2ZVA - chain A; structure by X-ray diffraction, 2.60 A resolution.

== Chain A ==
Protein: Tyrosine-protein kinase Lyn
Organism: Mus musculus
Notes: EC 2.7.10.2; fragment: Kinase Domain, residues 239-512
UniProt: P25911 (LYN_MOUSE); residues 239-512 here = UniProt positions 239-512
Chain sequence (279 residues; row label = number of the first residue in the row):
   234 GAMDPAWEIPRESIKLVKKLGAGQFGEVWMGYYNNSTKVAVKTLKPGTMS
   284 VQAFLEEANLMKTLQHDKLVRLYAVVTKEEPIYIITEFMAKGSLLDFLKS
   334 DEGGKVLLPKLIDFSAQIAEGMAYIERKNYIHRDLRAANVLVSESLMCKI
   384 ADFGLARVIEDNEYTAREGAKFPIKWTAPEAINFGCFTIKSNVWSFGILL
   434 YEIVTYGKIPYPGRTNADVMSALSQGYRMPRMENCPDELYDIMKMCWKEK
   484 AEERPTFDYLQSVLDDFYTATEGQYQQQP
Unresolved in the structure: 234-237, 394-397, 503-512
Sequence notes: expression tag (234-238)
Small-molecule neighbours: Dasatinib (1N1; N-(2-chloro-6-methylphenyl)-2-({6-[4-(2-hydroxyethyl)piperazin-1-yl]-2-methylpyrimidin-4-yl}amino)-1,3-thiazole-5-carboxamide): Leu253, Val261, Ala273, Val274, Lys275, Glu290, Met294, Val303, Ile317, Thr319, Glu320, Phe321, Met322, Ala323, Lys324, Gly325, Leu374, Ala384, Asp385
Curated features (UniProtKB/Swiss-Prot):
  - active site: Asp367 (Proton acceptor)
  - binding site (ATP): Leu253 to Val261, Lys275
  - modified residue (Phosphotyrosine): Tyr306, Tyr316, Tyr397, Tyr460, Tyr473, Tyr508
  - mutagenesis: Tyr508 (Y508F: Abolishes autoinhibition, leading to increased kinase activity and constitutive phosphorylation of LYN substrates)
From the paper describing this entry:
  - binding site for Dasatinib: Lys275, Glu290, Met294, Val303, Ile317, Thr319, Met322, Ala384

== In short ==
Chain A binds Dasatinib. Curated annotation (UniProt) lists active-site residue Asp367, 10 ATP-binding
residues and one mutagenesis site. The paper reports a binding site for Dasatinib at Lys275, Glu290 and Met294
among others.
Chain A is Tyrosine-protein kinase Lyn (Mus musculus); the structure, Lyn Tyrosine Kinase Domain-Dasatinib
complex, was determined by X-ray diffraction together with 2ZV7, 2ZV8 and 2ZV9 from the same study.
